3CTG - chain A; structure by X-ray diffraction, 1.50 A resolution.

# Chain A
Name: Glutaredoxin-2
Source organism: Saccharomyces cerevisiae
Notes: EC 1.20.4.1
Reference sequence: P17695 (GLRX2_YEAST); numbering as in UniProt (aligned over 35-143)
Chain sequence (129 residues; each row starts with the number of its first residue):
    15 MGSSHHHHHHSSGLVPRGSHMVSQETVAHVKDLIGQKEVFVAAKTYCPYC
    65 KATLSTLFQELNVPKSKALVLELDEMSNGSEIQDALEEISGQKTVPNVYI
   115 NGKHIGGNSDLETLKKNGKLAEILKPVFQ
Unresolved in the structure: 15-35
Sequence notes: expression tag (15-34)
Curated features (UniProtKB/Swiss-Prot):
  - binding site (glutathione): K58 to Y63, V109, N122, S123
  - modified residue: S37 (Phosphoserine), C61 (S-glutathionyl cysteine), S91 (Phosphoserine)
What the authors report for this chain:
  - conformationally variable residues (loop rearrangement, side-chain flip): T59 to K65
  - contacts within the chain: T59-K65 (hydrogen bond), C61-K65 (hydrogen bond)

# Overview
From UniProt: 9 glutathione-binding residues. From the paper: conformational variability at T59; contacts
within the chain involving K65, T59 and C61.
Chain A is Glutaredoxin-2 (Saccharomyces cerevisiae); the structure, Crystal structure of reduced glutaredoxin
2, was determined by X-ray diffraction, deposited together with 3CTF.
